Entry 8K6Y (X-ray diffraction, 2.00 A resolution); this record covers chains B and C of the 3 polymer chains in the assembly.

# Chain B
Molecule: Cytochrome c oxidase subunit 2
From: Thermus thermophilus HB8
Notes: EC 7.1.1.9
UniProt: Q5SJ80 (COX2_THET8); residue numbers follow UniProt; this construct covers 1-168
Amino-acid sequence (168 residues; row label = number of the first residue in the row):
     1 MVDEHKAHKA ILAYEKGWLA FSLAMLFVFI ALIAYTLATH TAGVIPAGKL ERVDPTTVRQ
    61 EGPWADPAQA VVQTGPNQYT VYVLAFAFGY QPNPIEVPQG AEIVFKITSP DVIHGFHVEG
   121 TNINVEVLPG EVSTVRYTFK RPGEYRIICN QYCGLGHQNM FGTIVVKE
Unresolved in the structure: 1
Bound ions: dinuclear copper ion: His-114, Cys-149, Gln-151, Cys-153, His-157, Met-160

# Chain C
Molecule: Cytochrome c oxidase polypeptide 2A
From: Thermus thermophilus HB8
Notes: EC 7.1.1.9
UniProt: P82543 (COXA_THET8); residues 1-34 here = UniProt positions 1-34
Amino-acid sequence (34 residues; row label = number of the first residue in the row):
     1 MEEKPKGALA VILVLTLTIL VFWLGVYAVF FARG
Unresolved in the structure: 1-3

# Chain B / chain C interface
Contacting residue pairs - 28 pairs, chain B then chain C:
  Ala-10(B) with Pro-5(C)
  Tyr-14(B) with Lys-4(C); Pro-5(C); Leu-9(C), hydrophobic
  Trp-18(B) with Ile-12(C); Leu-15(C), hydrophobic; Thr-16(C)
  Phe-21(B) with Thr-16(C)
  Phe-29(B) with Ile-19(C), hydrophobic; Leu-20(C), hydrophobic; Trp-23(C)
  Leu-32(B) with Trp-23(C), hydrophobic; Tyr-27(C), hydrogen bond (backbone-side chain)
  Ile-33(B) with Trp-23(C), hydrophobic
  Tyr-35(B) with Tyr-27(C); Phe-31(C), hydrophobic
  Thr-36(B) with Tyr-27(C); Phe-31(C)
  Thr-41(B) with Phe-30(C); Phe-31(C); Gly-34(C)
  Gly-120(B) with Arg-33(C)
  Thr-121(B) with Arg-33(C)
  Asn-122(B) with Phe-30(C), hydrogen bond (side chain-backbone); Arg-33(C); Gly-34(C)
  Tyr-137(B) with Arg-33(C), hydrogen bond (side chain-backbone); Gly-34(C)
Also at the interface, not in a pair above, chain B (17 interface residues in all): Ile-11, Met-25, His-40

# In short
The interface between chain B and chain C involves 17 residues on one side and 14 on the other; the contacts
include 3 hydrogen bonds. Polar contacts include Leu-32(B)/Tyr-27(C), Asn-122(B)/Phe-30(C) and
Tyr-137(B)/Arg-33(C).
Here chain B is Cytochrome c oxidase subunit 2 and chain C is Cytochrome c oxidase polypeptide 2A, both from
Thermus thermophilus HB8. Entry 8K6Y (Serial femtosecond crystallography structure of photo dissociated CO
from ba3- type cytochrome c oxidase) was determined by X-ray diffraction together with 8K65 and 8AJZ from the
same study.
